5M3M - chains B and J of the 14 polymer chains in the assembly; structure by electron microscopy, 4.00 A resolution.

# Chain B
Molecule: DNA-directed RNA polymerase I subunit RPA135
Source organism: Saccharomyces cerevisiae (strain ATCC 204508 / S288c)
Notes: EC 2.7.7.6
UniProtKB: P22138 (RPA2_YEAST); residues 1-1203 here = UniProt positions 1-1203
Amino-acid sequence (1203 residues; row label = number of the first residue in the row):
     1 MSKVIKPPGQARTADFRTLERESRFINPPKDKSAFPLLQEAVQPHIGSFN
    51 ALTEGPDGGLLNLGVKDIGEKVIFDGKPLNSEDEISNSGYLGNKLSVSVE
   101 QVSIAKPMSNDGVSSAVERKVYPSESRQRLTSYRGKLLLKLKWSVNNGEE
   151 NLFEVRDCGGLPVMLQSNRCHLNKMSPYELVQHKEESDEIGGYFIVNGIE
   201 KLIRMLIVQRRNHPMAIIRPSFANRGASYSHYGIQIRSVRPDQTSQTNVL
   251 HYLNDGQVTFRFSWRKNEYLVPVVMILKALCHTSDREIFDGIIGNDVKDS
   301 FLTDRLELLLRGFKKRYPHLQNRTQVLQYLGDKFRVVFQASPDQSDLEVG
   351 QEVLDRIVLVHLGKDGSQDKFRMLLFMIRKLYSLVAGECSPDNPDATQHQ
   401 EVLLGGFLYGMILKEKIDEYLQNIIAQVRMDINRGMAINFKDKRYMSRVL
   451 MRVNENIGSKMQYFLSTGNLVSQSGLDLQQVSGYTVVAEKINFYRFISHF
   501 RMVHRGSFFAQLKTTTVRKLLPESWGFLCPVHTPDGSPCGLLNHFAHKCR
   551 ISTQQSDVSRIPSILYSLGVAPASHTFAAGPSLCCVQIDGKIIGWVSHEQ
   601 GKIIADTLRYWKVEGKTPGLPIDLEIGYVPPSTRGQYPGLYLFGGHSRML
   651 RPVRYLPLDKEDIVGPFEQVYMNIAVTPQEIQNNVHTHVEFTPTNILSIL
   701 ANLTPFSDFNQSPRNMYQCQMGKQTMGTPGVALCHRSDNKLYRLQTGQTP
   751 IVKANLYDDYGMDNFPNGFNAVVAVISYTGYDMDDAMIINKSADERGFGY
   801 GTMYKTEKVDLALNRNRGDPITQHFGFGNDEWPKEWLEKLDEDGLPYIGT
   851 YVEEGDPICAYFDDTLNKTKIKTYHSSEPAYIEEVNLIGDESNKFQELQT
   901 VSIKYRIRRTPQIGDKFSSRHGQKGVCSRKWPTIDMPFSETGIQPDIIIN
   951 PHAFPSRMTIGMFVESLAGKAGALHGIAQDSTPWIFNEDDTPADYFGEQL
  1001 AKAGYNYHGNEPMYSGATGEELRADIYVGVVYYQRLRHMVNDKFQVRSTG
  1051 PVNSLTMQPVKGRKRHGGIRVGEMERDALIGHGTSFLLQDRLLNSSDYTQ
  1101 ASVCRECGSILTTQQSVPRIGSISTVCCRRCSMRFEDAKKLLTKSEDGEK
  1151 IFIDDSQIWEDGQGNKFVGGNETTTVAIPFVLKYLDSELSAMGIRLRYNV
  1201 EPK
Not modelled in the structure: 1-12, 81-87, 1062-1068, 1140-1150
Metal / ion sites: Zn2+: Cys1104, Glu1106, Glu1172
Swiss-Prot annotation at these positions:
  - zinc finger: Cys1104 to Cys1131 (C4-type)
  - modified residue: Ser2 (N-acetylserine), Ser81 (Phosphoserine), Ser1156 (Phosphoserine)
  - mutagenesis: Cys1104 (C1104A: No effect; when associated with A-1107; A-1128 and A-1131), Cys1107 (C1107A: Lethal. Abolishes recruitment of RPA1 to Pol I. No effect; when associated with A-1104; A-1128 and A-1131), Cys1127 (C1127R: Responsible of suppression of RPA190-5 and RPA190-1 mutations), Cys1128 (C1128A: No effect; when associated with A-1104; A-1107 and A-1131), Cys1131 (C1131A: No effect; when associated with A-1104; A-1107 and A-1128)

# Chain J
Molecule: DNA-directed RNA polymerases I, II, and III subunit RPABC5
Source organism: Saccharomyces cerevisiae (strain ATCC 204508 / S288c)
UniProtKB: P22139 (RPAB5_YEAST); residues 1-70 here = UniProt positions 1-70
Amino-acid sequence (70 residues; row label = number of the first residue in the row):
     1 MIVPVRCFSCGKVVGDKWESYLNLLQEDELDEGTALSRLGLKRYCCRRMI
    51 LTHVDLIEKFLRYNPLEKRD
Not modelled in the structure: 70
Metal / ion sites: Zn2+: Cys7, Cys10, Cys45, Cys46
Swiss-Prot annotation at these positions:
  - binding site (Zn(2+)): Cys7, Cys10, Cys45, Cys46
  - cross-link: Lys59 (Glycyl lysine isopeptide (Lys-Gly) (interchain with G-Cter in ubiquitin))

# Interface between chain B and chain J
Contacting residue pairs (53):
  Phe16(B) with Leu51(J), hydrophobic
  Leu19(B) with Leu25(J); Gln26(J)
  Arg21(B) with His53(J), hydrogen bond (side chain-backbone); Val54(J)
  Glu22(B) with Asp55(J)
  Phe25(B) with Glu58(J); Lys59(J)
  Ile26(B) with Glu58(J); Arg62(J)
  Pro28(B) with Arg62(J)
  Tyr178(B) with Arg62(J)
  Val181(B) with Tyr63(J), hydrophobic
  Gln182(B) with Arg69(J), hydrogen bond (backbone-side chain)
  Glu185(B) with Tyr63(J), hydrogen bond (backbone-side chain)
  Val731(B) with Lys59(J); Phe60(J), hydrophobic; Tyr63(J), hydrophobic
  Cys734(B) with Tyr63(J), hydrophobic
  His735(B) with Tyr63(J)
  Arg743(B) with Met1(J), hydrogen bond; Phe60(J)
  Gln745(B) with Met1(J), hydrogen bond
  Thr746(B) with Met1(J)
  Gln748(B) with Arg48(J); Thr52(J), hydrogen bond
  Thr749(B) with Thr52(J), hydrogen bond (backbone-backbone); Val54(J)
  Ile751(B) with Thr52(J)
  Asn764(B) with Leu56(J); Lys59(J)
  Asn770(B) with Arg48(J); Thr52(J)
  Ala771(B) with Arg48(J)
  Val772(B) with Arg48(J)
  Ala793(B) with Phe8(J)
  Arg796(B) with Cys7(J), hydrogen bond (side chain-backbone); Phe8(J), hydrogen bond (side chain-backbone); Ser9(J), hydrogen bond (side chain-backbone); Gly11(J)
  Gly797(B) with Phe8(J)
  Phe798(B) with Phe8(J)
  Thr941(B) with Arg43(J), hydrogen bond (backbone-side chain)
  Ile943(B) with Arg43(J); Cys45(J), hydrophobic
  Gln944(B) with Ser9(J), hydrogen bond (backbone-side chain)
  Asp946(B) with Ser9(J), hydrogen bond; Arg48(J), salt bridge
  Ala973(B) with Arg47(J), hydrogen bond (backbone-side chain)
  Leu974(B) with Tyr44(J), hydrophobic; Arg47(J), hydrogen bond (backbone-side chain)
  Gly976(B) with Glu32(J); Leu51(J)
Other interface residues (no listed pair), chain B (45 interface residues in all): Lys184, Glu186, Ser187, Thr728, Gly747, Pro766, Gly942, Lys970, His975, Val1030
Other interface residues (no listed pair), chain J (31 interface residues in all): Arg6, Cys10, Leu22, Gly33, Met49, Pro65

# Overview
Chain B and chain J form an interface of 45 and 31 residues respectively, with 15 hydrogen bonds and 1 salt
bridge. Polar contacts include Asp946(B)-Arg48(J), Arg21(B)-His53(J) and Gln182(B)-Arg69(J). UniProt lists 5
mutagenesis sites on chain B; 4 Zn2+-binding residues on chain J.
Chain B is DNA-directed RNA polymerase I subunit RPA135 and chain J is DNA-directed RNA polymerases I, II, and
III subunit RPABC5, both from Saccharomyces cerevisiae (strain ATCC 204508 / S288c); the structure, Free
monomeric RNA polymerase I at 4.0A resolution, was determined by electron microscopy, deposited together with
5M3F.
